PDB entry 3WYX | X-ray diffraction, 2.90 A resolution | chain A

# Chain A
Name: Dual specificity protein kinase TTK
Organism: Homo sapiens
Notes: EC 2.7.12.1; fragment: Mps1 (TTK) Kinase
UniProt: P33981 (TTK_HUMAN); residues 516-820 here = UniProt positions 516-820
Sequence (321 residues; row label = number of the first residue in the row):
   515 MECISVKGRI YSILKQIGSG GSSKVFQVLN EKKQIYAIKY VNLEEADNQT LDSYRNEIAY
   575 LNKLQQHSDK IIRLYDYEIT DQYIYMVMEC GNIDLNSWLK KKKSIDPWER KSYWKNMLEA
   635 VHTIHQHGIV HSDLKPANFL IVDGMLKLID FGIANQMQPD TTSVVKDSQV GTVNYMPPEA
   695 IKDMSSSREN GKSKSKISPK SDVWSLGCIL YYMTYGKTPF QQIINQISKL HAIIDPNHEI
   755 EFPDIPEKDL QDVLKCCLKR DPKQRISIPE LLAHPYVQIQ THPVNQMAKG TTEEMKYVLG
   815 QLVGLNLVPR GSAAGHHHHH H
Not modelled in the structure: 515, 674-684, 700-710, 796-835
Differences from the reference sequence: expression tag (515, 821-835)
Ligand contacts: O38 (6-{[3-(cyanomethoxy)-4-(1-methyl-1H-pyrazol-4-yl)phenyl]amino}-2-(cyclohexylamino)pyridine-3-carbonitrile): Ile531, Gly532, Val539, Gln541, Ile549, Ala551, Lys553, Ile586, Met602, Glu603, Cys604, Gly605, Asn606, Ile607, Asp608, Ser611, Ala651, Leu654, Ile663, Met671, Gln672, Pro673

# Overview
Chain A binds compound O38.
Chain A is Dual specificity protein kinase TTK (Homo sapiens); the structure, CRYSTAL STRUCTURE OF HUMAN MPS1
CATALYTIC DOMAIN IN COMPLEX WITH
6-((3-(cyanomethoxy)-4-(1-methyl-1H-pyrazol-4-yl)phenyl)amino)-2-(cyclohexylamino)nicotinonitrile, was
determined by X-ray diffraction (same publication as 3WYY).
